PDB entry 1TFY | X-ray diffraction, 3.20 A resolution | chains G and A of the 6 polymer chains in the assembly

# Chain G
Molecule: 11-nt RNA strand
Sequence (11 nucleotides; row label = number of the first residue in the row):
     3 CGGAUCCGCA C

# Chain A
Protein: tRNA nucleotidyltransferase
From: Archaeoglobus fulgidus
Notes: EC 2.7.7.25
UniProtKB: O28126 (CCA_ARCFU); numbering as in UniProt (aligned over 1-437)
Chain sequence (437 residues; each row starts with the number of its first residue):
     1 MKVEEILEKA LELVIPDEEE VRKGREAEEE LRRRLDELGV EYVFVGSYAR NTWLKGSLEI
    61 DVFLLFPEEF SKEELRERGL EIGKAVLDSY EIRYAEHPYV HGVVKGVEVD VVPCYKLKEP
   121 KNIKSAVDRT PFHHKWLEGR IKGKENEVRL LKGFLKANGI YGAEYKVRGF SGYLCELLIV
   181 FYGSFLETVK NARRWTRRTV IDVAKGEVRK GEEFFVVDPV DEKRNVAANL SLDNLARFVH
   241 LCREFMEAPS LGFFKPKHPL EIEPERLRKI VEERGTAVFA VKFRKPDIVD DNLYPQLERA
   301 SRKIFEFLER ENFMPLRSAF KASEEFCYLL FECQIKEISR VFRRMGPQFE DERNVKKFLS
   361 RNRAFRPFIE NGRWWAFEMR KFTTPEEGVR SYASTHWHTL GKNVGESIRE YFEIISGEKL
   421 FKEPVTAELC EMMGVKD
Metal / ion sites: Mg2+: Asp-61 (together with CTP)
Ligand contacts: CTP (cytidine-5'-triphosphate): Gly-46, Ser-47, Arg-50, Glu-59, Asp-61, Thr-130, His-133, Lys-152, Tyr-161, Ala-163, Ser-171, Gly-172, Tyr-173, Glu-176
What the authors report for this chain:
  - binding site for the 14-nt RNA strand: Ala-95, Glu-96
  - binding site for CTP: His-133, Arg-224
  - specificity-determining residues: Arg-224

# Interface between chain G and chain A
Contacting residue pairs (18):
  C3(G) / Lys-72(A)  base contact
  C3(G) / Glu-96(A)  base contact
  G4(G) / Tyr-94(A)  base contact
  G4(G) / Ala-95(A)  base contact
  G5(G) / Asn-292(A)  hydrogen bond to the sugar
  A6(G) / Asp-291(A)  base contact
  A6(G) / Asn-292(A)  hydrogen bond to the sugar
  A6(G) / Gln-296(A)  hydrogen bond to the sugar
  A6(G) / Lys-402(A)  phosphate contact
  A6(G) / Asn-403(A)  sugar contact
  U7(G) / Tyr-165(A)  base contact
  U7(G) / Pro-295(A)  sugar contact
  U7(G) / Gln-296(A)  phosphate contact
  U7(G) / Arg-299(A)  sugar contact
  U7(G) / Gly-401(A)  phosphate contact
  U7(G) / Lys-402(A)  hydrogen bond to the phosphate
  C8(G) / Arg-299(A)  salt bridge to the phosphate
  C8(G) / Arg-302(A)  salt bridge to the phosphate

# Overview
6 residues of chain G face 14 of chain A across their interface; the contacts include 4 hydrogen bonds and 2
salt bridges. Among the polar pairs are G5(G)/Asn-292(A), A6(G)/Asn-292(A) and A6(G)/Gln-296(A). The paper
reports a binding site for the 14-nt RNA strand at Ala-95(A) and Glu-96(A); a binding site for CTP at
His-133(A) and Arg-224(A).
Chain G is an 11-nt RNA strand and chain A is tRNA nucleotidyltransferase (Archaeoglobus fulgidus); the
structure, How CCA is added to the 3' end of immature tRNA without the use of an ..., was determined by X-ray
diffraction (same publication as 1SZ1).
